8X2Y - chains G and J of the 14 polymer chains in the assembly; structure by electron microscopy, 4.10 A resolution (low resolution: residue-level contacts below are approximate; hydrogen-bond / salt-bridge calls are withheld).

== Chain G ==
Name: Histone H2A
Source organism: Saccharomyces cerevisiae
Reference sequence: A0A6A5Q818 (A0A6A5Q818_YEASX); residues -6 to 127 here correspond to UniProt positions 1-134 (UniProt number = residue number + 7)
Amino-acid sequence (134 residues; row label = number of the first residue in the row; numbers below 1 keep their minus sign (Met-6 is residue -6)):
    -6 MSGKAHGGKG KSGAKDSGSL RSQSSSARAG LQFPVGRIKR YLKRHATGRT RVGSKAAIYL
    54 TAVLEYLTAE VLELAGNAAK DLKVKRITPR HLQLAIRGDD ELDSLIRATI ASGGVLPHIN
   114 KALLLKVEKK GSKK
Disordered / not traced: -6 to 12, 121-127

== Chain J ==
Molecule: 146-nt DNA strand
Source organism: Saccharomyces cerevisiae
Sequence (146 nucleotides; numbered 147 to 292; the number before each row is that of its first residue):
   147 ATCAATATCC ACCTGCAGAT TCTACCAAAA GTGTATTTGG AAACTGCTCC ATCAAAAGGC
   207 ATGTTCAGCG GAATTCCGCT GAACATGCCT TTTGATGGAG CAGTTTCCAA ATACACTTTT
   267 GGTAGAATCT GCAGGTGGAT ATTGAT

== Interface between chain G and chain J ==
Residue-residue contacts (11; chain G residue first):
  Ser17(G) - DG177(J)
  Ser17(G) - DT178(J)
  Ser18(G) - DG177(J)
  Ser19(G) - DG177(J)
  Arg21(G) - DT178(J)
  Val28(G) - DG177(J)
  Gly29(G) - DA176(J)
  Arg30(G) - DA176(J)
  Arg33(G) - DA175(J)
  Arg33(G) - DA176(J)
  Lys78(G) - DA165(J)
Also at the interface, not in a pair above, chain J (6 interface residues in all): DT166

== Summary ==
9 residues of chain G face 6 of chain J across their interface.
Here chain G is Histone H2A and chain J is a 146-nt DNA strand, both from Saccharomyces cerevisiae. Entry 8X2Y
(The class1 of piccolo NuA4 bound to the H2A.Z nucleosome complex at harboring state) was determined by
electron microscopy (same publication as 8X2X, 8X2Z, 8X30, 8X31 and 8X32).
